Entry 3VH3 (X-ray diffraction, 2.00 A resolution); this record covers chains A and B.

Chain A:
Name: Ubiquitin-like modifier-activating enzyme ATG7
Source organism: Saccharomyces cerevisiae
Notes: fragment: C-terminal domain
Reference sequence: P38862 (ATG7_YEAST); numbering as in UniProt (aligned over 295-630)
Sequence (340 residues; numbered 291 to 630; the number before each row is that of its first residue):
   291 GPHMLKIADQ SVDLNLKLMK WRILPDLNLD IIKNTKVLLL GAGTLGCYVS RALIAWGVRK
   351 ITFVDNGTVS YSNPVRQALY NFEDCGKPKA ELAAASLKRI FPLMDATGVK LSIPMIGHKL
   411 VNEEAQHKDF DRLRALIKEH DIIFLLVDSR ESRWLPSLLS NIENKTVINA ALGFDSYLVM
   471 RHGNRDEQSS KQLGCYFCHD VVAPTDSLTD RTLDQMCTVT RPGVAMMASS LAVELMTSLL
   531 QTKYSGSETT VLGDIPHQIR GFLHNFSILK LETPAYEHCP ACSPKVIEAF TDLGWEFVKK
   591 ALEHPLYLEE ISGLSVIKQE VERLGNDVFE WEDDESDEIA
Disordered / not traced: 291-293, 614-630
Differences from the reference sequence: expression tag (291-294)
Curated features (UniProtKB/Swiss-Prot):
  - region: Ala591 to Ala630 (Homodimerization)
  - motif: Gly331 to Gly336 (GXGXXG motif)
  - active site: Cys507 (Glycyl thioester intermediate)
  - mutagenesis: Gly333 (G333A: Loss of interaction with ATG8 and ATG12, and no more ATG12-ATG5 conjugate. Defect in Cvt pathway and autophagy), Arg443 (R443A: Loss of interaction with ATG8), Ser466 (S466A: Loss of interaction with ATG8; when associated with F-486 and A-490), Tyr486 (Y486F: Loss of interaction with ATG8; when associated with A-466 and A-490), Asp490 (D490A: Loss of interaction with ATG8; when associated with A-466 and F-486), Cys507 (C507A: Loss of interaction with ATG8 and ATG12 and no more formation of ATG12-ATG5 conjugate. Defect in Cvt pathway and autophagy ...), Arg511 (R511A: Impaired homodimerization and ATP-binding. Homodimerization and ATP-binding are recovered when it heterodimerizes with an ATG7 molecule with a R-524 mutation), Glu524 (E524R: Impaired homodimerization and ATP-binding. Homodimerization and ATP-binding are recovered when it heterodimerizes with an ATG7 molecule with a A-511 mutation), Arg550 (R550A: Loss of interaction with ATG8)

Chain B:
Name: Autophagy-related protein 8
Source organism: Saccharomyces cerevisiae
Reference sequence: P38182 (ATG8_YEAST); residue numbers follow UniProt; this construct covers 1-116
Sequence (119 residues; each row starts with the number of its first residue; numbers below 1 keep their minus sign (Gly-2 is residue -2)):
    -2 GPHMKSTFKS EYPFEKRKAE SERIADRFPN RIPVICEKAE KSDIPEIDKR KYLVPADLTV
    58 GQFVYVIRKR IMLPPEKAIF IFVNDTLPPT AALMSAIYQE HKDKDGFLYV TYSGENTFG
Disordered / not traced: -2 to 3
Differences from the reference sequence: expression tag (-2 to 0); engineered mutation Pro26 (Lys in P38182)

How chain A and chain B interact:
Pairs across the interface (64):
  Gly333(A) - Gly116(B)
  Thr334(A) - Gly116(B)  hydrogen bond (backbone-backbone)
  Leu335(A) - Gly116(B)  hydrogen bond (backbone-backbone)
  Leu436(A) - Gly116(B)
  Val437(A) - Thr114(B)
  Val437(A) - Phe115(B)
  Val437(A) - Gly116(B)  hydrogen bond (backbone-backbone)
  Asp438(A) - Thr114(B)
  Asp438(A) - Gly116(B)
  Ser439(A) - Thr114(B)  hydrogen bond (backbone-backbone)
  Arg440(A) - Glu73(B)
  Arg440(A) - Ala75(B)
  Arg443(A) - Thr114(B)  hydrogen bond (side chain-backbone)
  Arg443(A) - Phe115(B)
  Ala461(A) - Asn113(B)
  Ala461(A) - Phe115(B)
  Leu462(A) - Asn113(B)
  Leu462(A) - Thr114(B)  hydrogen bond (backbone-backbone)
  Leu462(A) - Phe115(B)  hydrogen bond (backbone-backbone)
  Gly463(A) - Asn113(B)  hydrogen bond (backbone-side chain)
  Ser466(A) - Asn113(B)  hydrogen bond
  Tyr467(A) - Asn113(B)
  Leu468(A) - Glu112(B)
  Leu468(A) - Asn113(B)
  Tyr486(A) - Glu112(B)
  Tyr486(A) - Asn113(B)  hydrogen bond (side chain-backbone)
  Tyr486(A) - Thr114(B)
  Cys488(A) - Thr87(B)  hydrogen bond (backbone-side chain)
  His489(A) - Ile76(B)
  His489(A) - Leu84(B)
  His489(A) - Thr87(B)
  Asp490(A) - Val61(B)
  Asp490(A) - Arg65(B)  salt bridge
  Asp490(A) - Ala75(B)
  Asp490(A) - Ile76(B)  hydrogen bond (side chain-backbone)
  Val491(A) - Gly58(B)
  Val492(A) - Arg65(B)
  Val492(A) - Pro72(B)
  Thr495(A) - Glu73(B)
  Asp496(A) - Glu73(B)
  Ser497(A) - Glu73(B)
  Gln505(A) - Lys74(B)  hydrogen bond (backbone-side chain)
  Met506(A) - Lys74(B)
  Cys507(A) - Phe115(B)
  Thr508(A) - Phe115(B)
  Thr510(A) - Phe115(B)
  Gln548(A) - Leu84(B)
  Arg550(A) - Phe77(B)
  Arg550(A) - Leu84(B)
  Arg550(A) - Glu112(B)  salt bridge
  Phe552(A) - Phe79(B)  hydrophobic
  His554(A) - Lys38(B)
  Leu559(A) - Phe79(B)  hydrophobic
  Leu561(A) - Asp82(B)
  Leu561(A) - Thr83(B)
  Leu561(A) - Leu84(B)  hydrophobic
  Glu562(A) - Leu84(B)
  Thr563(A) - Leu84(B)
  Pro564(A) - Pro86(B)
  Tyr566(A) - Thr87(B)
  Tyr566(A) - Ala88(B)  hydrophobic
  Ile607(A) - Gln59(B)  hydrogen bond (backbone-side chain)
  Glu610(A) - Gln59(B)  hydrogen bond
  Val611(A) - Gln59(B)
Interface residues without a listed pair, chain A (45 interface residues in all): Gly336, Ala460, Ala493
Interface residues without a listed pair, chain B (25 interface residues in all): Leu55, Tyr62

Overview:
The interface between chain A and chain B involves 45 residues on one side and 25 on the other, with 15
hydrogen bonds and 2 salt bridges. Among the polar pairs are Asp490(A)-Arg65(B), Arg550(A)-Glu112(B) and
Arg443(A)-Thr114(B).
Here chain A is Ubiquitin-like modifier-activating enzyme ATG7 and chain B is Autophagy-related protein 8,
both from Saccharomyces cerevisiae. Entry 3VH3 (Crystal structure of Atg7CTD-Atg8 complex) was determined by
X-ray diffraction, deposited together with 3VH2 and 3VH4.
